Entry 9F6P (electron microscopy, 3.70 A resolution); this record covers chain A.

== Chain A ==
Molecule: Natural resistance-associated macrophage protein 1
From: Homo sapiens
Reference sequence: P49279 (NRAM1_HUMAN); residue numbers follow UniProt; this construct covers 2-550
Amino-acid sequence (615 residues; each row starts with the number of its first residue; numbering starts at 0):
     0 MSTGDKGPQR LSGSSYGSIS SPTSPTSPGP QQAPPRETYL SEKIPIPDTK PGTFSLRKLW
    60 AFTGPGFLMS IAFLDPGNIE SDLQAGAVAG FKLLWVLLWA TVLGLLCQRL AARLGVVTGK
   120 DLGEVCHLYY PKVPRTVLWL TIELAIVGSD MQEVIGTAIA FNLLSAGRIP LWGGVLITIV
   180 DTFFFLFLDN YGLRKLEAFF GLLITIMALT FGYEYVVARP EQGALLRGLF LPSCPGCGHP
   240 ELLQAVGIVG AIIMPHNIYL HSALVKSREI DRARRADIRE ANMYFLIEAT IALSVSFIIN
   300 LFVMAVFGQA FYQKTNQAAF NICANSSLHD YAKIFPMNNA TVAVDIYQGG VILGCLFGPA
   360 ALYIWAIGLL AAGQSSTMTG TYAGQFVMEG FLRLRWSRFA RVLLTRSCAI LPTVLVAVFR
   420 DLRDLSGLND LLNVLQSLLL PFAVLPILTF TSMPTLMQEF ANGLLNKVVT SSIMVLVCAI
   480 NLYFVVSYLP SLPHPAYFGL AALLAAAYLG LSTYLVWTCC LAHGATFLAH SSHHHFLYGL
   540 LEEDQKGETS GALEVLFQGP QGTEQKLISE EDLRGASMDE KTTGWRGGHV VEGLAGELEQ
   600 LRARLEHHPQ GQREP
Disordered / not traced: 0-57, 540-614
Sequence notes: initiating methionine (0); expression tag (1, 551-614)
UniProt features mapped onto this chain:
  - glycosylation (N-linked (GlcNAc...) asparagine): Asn-324, Asn-338
  - natural variant: Asp-543 (D543N: Risk factor for infection with Mycobacterium ulcerans)
Disulfides: Cys-233/Cys-236, Cys-322/Cys-354
Bound ions: Mn2+: Asp-74, Asn-77, Ala-250

== Overview ==
Asp-74, Asn-77 and Ala-250 form the Mn2+ site.
Chain A is Natural resistance-associated macrophage protein 1 (Homo sapiens); the structure, Human NRAMP1
(SLC11A1) in complex with manganese, towards the inward-open state, was determined by electron microscopy
together with 9F6N, 9F6O and 9F6Q from the same study.
